Entry 5H9L (X-ray diffraction, 1.37 A resolution); this record covers chain A.

Chain A:
Protein: Lipocalin AI-4
From: Rhodnius prolixus
Reference sequence: Q7YT09 (Q7YT09_RHOPR); residues 1-156 here correspond to UniProt positions 18-173 (UniProt number = residue number + 17)
Sequence (156 residues; numbered 1 to 156; the number before each row is that of its first residue):
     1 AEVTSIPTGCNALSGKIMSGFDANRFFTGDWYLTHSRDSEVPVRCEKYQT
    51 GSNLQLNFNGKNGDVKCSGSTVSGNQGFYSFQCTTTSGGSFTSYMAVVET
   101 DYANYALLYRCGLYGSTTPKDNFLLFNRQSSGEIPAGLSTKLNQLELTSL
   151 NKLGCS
Unresolved in the structure: 1-2
Disulfides: C10-C111, C45-C155, C67-C83
Small-molecule neighbours:
  - EAH ((5S,7E,9E,11Z,14Z)-5-hydroxyicosa-7,9,11,14-tetraenoic acid): F26, W31, E40, Y48, L56, F58, K61, C67, F81, C83, F91, S93, M95, L108, R110, Y114, K120, D121, N122, L124, F126
  - glutathione (GSH): F58, G60, K61, V65, T85, F91, Y114

Summary:
Bound to chain A: compound EAH and glutathione.
Chain A is Lipocalin AI-4 (Rhodnius prolixus); the structure, Crystal Structure of LTBP1 in complex with
cleaved Leukotriene C4, was determined by X-ray diffraction, deposited together with 5H9K, 5H9N, 5HA0 and
5HAE.
